PDB entry 9KQI | electron microscopy, 3.02 A resolution | chains A and B

== Chain A (and B) ==
Molecule: Phosphatidylserine synthase 1
From: Homo sapiens
Notes: EC 2.7.8.29; chain B of this document is another copy of the same molecule, construct and numbering; everything in this record applies to it too
Reference sequence: P48651 (PTSS1_HUMAN); residues 1-473 here = UniProt positions 1-473
Amino-acid sequence (473 residues; each row starts with the number of its first residue):
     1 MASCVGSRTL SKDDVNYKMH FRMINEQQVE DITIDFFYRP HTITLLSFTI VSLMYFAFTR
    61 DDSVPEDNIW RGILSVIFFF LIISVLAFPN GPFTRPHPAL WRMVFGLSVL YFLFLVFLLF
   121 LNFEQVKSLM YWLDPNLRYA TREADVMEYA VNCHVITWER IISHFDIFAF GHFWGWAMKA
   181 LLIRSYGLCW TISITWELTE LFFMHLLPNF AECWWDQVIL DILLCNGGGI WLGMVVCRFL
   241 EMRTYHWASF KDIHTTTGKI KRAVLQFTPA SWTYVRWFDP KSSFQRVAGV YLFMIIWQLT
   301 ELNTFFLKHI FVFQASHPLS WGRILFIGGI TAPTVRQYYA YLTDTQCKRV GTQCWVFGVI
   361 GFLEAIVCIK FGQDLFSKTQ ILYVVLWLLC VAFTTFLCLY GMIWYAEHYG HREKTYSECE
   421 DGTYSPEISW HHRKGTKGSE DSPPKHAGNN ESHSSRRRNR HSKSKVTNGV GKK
Unresolved in the structure: 1-13, 141-158, 409-473
Ion coordination: Ca2+: E197, E200, Q217 (together with serine)
Residues lining bound ligands:
  - tetradecane (C14): V104, L107, P318, W321, G322, L325, F326, G329
  - LBN (1-palmitoyl-2-oleoyl-sn-glycero-3-phosphocholine), molecule 1: P40, H41, T42, I43, T44, L46, S47, I50, V51, M54
  - LBN, molecule 2: I69, I73, L110, L113, F114, F117, L121, Q125, S128, L129, W132
  - LBN, molecule 3: I69, I73, V76, I77, L110, Y111, F114
  - LBN, molecule 4: W70, L74, I77, L81, L100, M103, V104, L107, L110, Y111, W132, L133, D134, P135, H317, P318, L319, G322, R323, F326
  - LBN, molecule 5: D166, I167, F168, G171, H172, W174, G175, M178, A315, S320, W321, I324, L325, G328, G329
  - LBN, molecule 6: Q285, A288, G289, Y291, L292, F293, I295, I296, W297, T331, T334, V335, Y338, Y341, L342, D344, T345, C347, K348, V350, C354, F357, G358, I381, V384, L388
  - LBN, molecule 7: L292, Y341, K348, R349, V350, F362
  - 1,2-dicaproyl-sn-phosphatidyl-L-serine (PSF), molecule 1: V29, E30, D31, I32, T33, I34, F37, Y38, T94, R95, P96, H97, L100, S249, F250, R262, A263, Q266, F267, A270
  - 1,2-dicaproyl-sn-phosphatidyl-L-serine (PSF), molecule 2: P92, F93, T94, R95, P96, W101, L181, F267, T268, P269, A270, S271, W272, T273, A332, R336
  - serine (SER): H172, W196, E200, E301, T304, F305
  - Phosphatidylinositol (T7X), molecule 1: K18, F21, E26, R349
  - Phosphatidylinositol (T7X), molecule 2: R22, E26, Q28, F36, F37, Y38, R39, P40, H41, T42, T44, L45, F48, V85, L86, A87, F88, H97, A99, L100, R102, M103
Curated features (UniProtKB/Swiss-Prot):
  - modified residue: A2 (N-acetylalanine), S417 (Phosphoserine), S425 (Phosphoserine), S442 (Phosphoserine), S454 (Phosphoserine)
  - natural variant: L265 (L265P: In LMHD), P269 (P269S: In LMHD), Q353 (Q353R: In LMHD)
From the paper describing this entry:
  - binding site for LBN: F168
  - mutagenesis - F168A: abolished catalytic activity
  - binding site for serine: H172, E200
  - Ca2+ coordination: E200
  - mutagenesis - E200A, E301A, K308A: decreased catalytic activity
  - mutagenesis - E200A, E301A, K308A: unchanged expression
  - conformationally variable residues (side-chain flip): H172, E200
  - catalytic residues: H172 (proposed by the authors, not directly observed)
  - binding site for 1,2-dicaproyl-sn-phosphatidyl-L-serine: R95, R262, Q266, R336
  - disease-associated variants - L265P, P269S, Q353R: increased catalytic activity (citing earlier work)

== Interface between chain A and chain B ==
Residue-residue contacts - 101 pairs, chain A then chain B:
  K18(A) - Q28(B)  hydrogen bond
  R22(A) - R22(B)
  Q28(A) - K18(B)  hydrogen bond
  P40(A) - R349(B)
  T42(A) - R349(B)
  T42(A) - V350(B)
  T42(A) - W355(B)  hydrogen bond (backbone-side chain)
  I43(A) - Y341(B)
  I43(A) - V350(B)  hydrophobic
  L46(A) - W355(B)
  L46(A) - V359(B)  hydrophobic
  T49(A) - V359(B)
  I50(A) - F362(B)  hydrophobic
  L53(A) - V116(B)  hydrophobic
  L53(A) - L119(B)  hydrophobic
  L53(A) - L363(B)  hydrophobic
  M54(A) - I366(B)  hydrophobic
  F56(A) - F120(B)  hydrophobic
  A57(A) - I366(B)  hydrophobic
  A57(A) - K370(B)  hydrogen bond (backbone-side chain)
  F58(A) - I366(B)  hydrophobic
  F58(A) - I369(B)  hydrophobic
  R60(A) - F120(B)  hydrogen bond (side chain-backbone)
  D62(A) - L121(B)
  D62(A) - N122(B)  hydrogen bond (backbone-side chain)
  D62(A) - K370(B)  salt bridge
  P65(A) - Q125(B)
  N68(A) - F120(B)
  N68(A) - N122(B)
  N68(A) - Q125(B)
  I69(A) - F117(B)
  I69(A) - Q125(B)
  R71(A) - F120(B)
  G72(A) - F117(B)
  G72(A) - F120(B)
  I73(A) - F117(B)
  S75(A) - V116(B)
  S75(A) - F120(B)
  V76(A) - L113(B)
  V76(A) - F117(B)  hydrophobic
  F79(A) - L113(B)
  F79(A) - V116(B)  hydrophobic
  F80(A) - F80(B)  hydrophobic
  F80(A) - L113(B)  hydrophobic
  I83(A) - V109(B)  hydrophobic
  I83(A) - F112(B)  hydrophobic
  I83(A) - W355(B)  hydrophobic
  L86(A) - R349(B)
  L86(A) - W355(B)  hydrophobic
  A87(A) - A87(B)
  A87(A) - F88(B)  hydrophobic
  F88(A) - A87(B)  hydrophobic
  F88(A) - F88(B)  hydrophobic
  F112(A) - I83(B)  hydrophobic
  L113(A) - V76(B)
  L113(A) - F79(B)
  L113(A) - F80(B)  hydrophobic
  V116(A) - S75(B)
  V116(A) - F79(B)  hydrophobic
  F117(A) - I69(B)
  F117(A) - G72(B)
  F117(A) - I73(B)
  F117(A) - V76(B)  hydrophobic
  L119(A) - L53(B)  hydrophobic
  L119(A) - A57(B)  hydrophobic
  F120(A) - L53(B)  hydrophobic
  F120(A) - F56(B)  hydrophobic
  F120(A) - R60(B)  hydrogen bond (backbone-side chain)
  F120(A) - N68(B)
  F120(A) - R71(B)
  F120(A) - G72(B)
  F120(A) - S75(B)
  L121(A) - D62(B)
  N122(A) - D62(B)  hydrogen bond (side chain-backbone)
  N122(A) - N68(B)
  Q125(A) - P65(B)
  Q125(A) - N68(B)
  Q125(A) - I69(B)
  Y341(A) - I43(B)
  R349(A) - P40(B)
  R349(A) - T42(B)
  R349(A) - L86(B)
  V350(A) - T42(B)
  V350(A) - I43(B)  hydrophobic
  T352(A) - L86(B)
  W355(A) - T42(B)  hydrogen bond (side chain-backbone)
  W355(A) - L45(B)
  W355(A) - L46(B)
  W355(A) - I83(B)  hydrophobic
  W355(A) - L86(B)  hydrophobic
  V356(A) - I83(B)  hydrophobic
  V359(A) - L46(B)  hydrophobic
  V359(A) - T49(B)
  F362(A) - I50(B)  hydrophobic
  L363(A) - L53(B)  hydrophobic
  I366(A) - I50(B)  hydrophobic
  I366(A) - M54(B)  hydrophobic
  I366(A) - A57(B)  hydrophobic
  I369(A) - F58(B)  hydrophobic
  K370(A) - A57(B)
  K370(A) - D62(B)  salt bridge
Also at the interface, not in a pair above, chain A (58 interface residues in all): E26, L45, I82, P89, F105, V109, G358
Also at the interface, not in a pair above, chain B (58 interface residues in all): E26, I82, P89, F105, T352, V356, G358

== Overview ==
Chain A and chain B each contribute 58 residues to their interface, with 9 hydrogen bonds and 2 salt bridges.
Polar pairs include D62(A)-K370(B), K18(A)-Q28(B) and T42(A)-W355(B). The paper reports the catalytic residue
H172(A); E200A, E301A and K308A of chain A reduce catalytic activity; 7 substitutions were tested in all.
Both chains are Phosphatidylserine synthase 1 (Homo sapiens). Entry 9KQI (Cryo-EM structure of PSS1 with
calcium and L-serine) was determined by electron microscopy together with 9KQF and 9KQJ from the same study.
